5J2U - chains A and F of the 8 polymer chains in the assembly; structure by X-ray diffraction, 2.50 A resolution.

# Chain A
Molecule: Tubulin alpha-1B chain
Source organism: Bos taurus
UniProt: P81947 (TBA1B_BOVIN); residue numbers follow UniProt; this construct covers 1-451
Sequence (451 residues; each row starts with the number of its first residue):
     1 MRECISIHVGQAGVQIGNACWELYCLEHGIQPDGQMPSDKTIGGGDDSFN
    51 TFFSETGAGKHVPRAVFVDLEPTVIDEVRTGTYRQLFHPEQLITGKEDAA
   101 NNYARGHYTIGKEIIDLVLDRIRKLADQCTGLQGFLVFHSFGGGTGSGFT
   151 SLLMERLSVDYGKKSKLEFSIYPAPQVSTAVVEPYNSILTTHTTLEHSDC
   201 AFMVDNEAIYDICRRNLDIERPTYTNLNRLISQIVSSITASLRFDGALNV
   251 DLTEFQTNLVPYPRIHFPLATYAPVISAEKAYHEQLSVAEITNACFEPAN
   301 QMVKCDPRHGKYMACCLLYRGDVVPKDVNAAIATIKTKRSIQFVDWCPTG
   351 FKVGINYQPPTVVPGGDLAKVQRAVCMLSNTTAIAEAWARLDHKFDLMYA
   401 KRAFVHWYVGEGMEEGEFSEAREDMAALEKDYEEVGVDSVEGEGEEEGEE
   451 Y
Unresolved in the structure: 440-451
Metal / ion sites: Ca2+: D39, T41, E55; Mg2+: E71 (together with GTP)
Ligand contacts: GTP (guanosine-5'-triphosphate): G10, Q11, A12, Q15, I16, D69, E71, D98, A99, A100, N101, S140, G142, G143, G144, T145, G146, I171, P173, V177, S178, T179, E183, N206, I209, Y224, L227, N228, I231

# Chain F
Molecule: Tubulin beta-2B chain
Source organism: Gallus gallus
UniProt: E1BQ43 (E1BQ43_CHICK); numbering as in UniProt (aligned over 1-378)
Sequence (384 residues; numbered 1 to 384; the number before each row is that of its first residue):
     1 MYTFVVRDENSSVYAEVSRLLLATGQWKRLRKDNPRFNLMLGERNRLPFG
    51 RLGHEPGLVQLVNYYRGADKLCRKASLVKLIKTSPELSESCTWFPESYVI
   101 YPTNLKTPVAPAQNGIRHLINNTRTDEREVFLAAYNRRREGREGNVWIAK
   151 SSAGAKGEGILISSEASELLDFIDEQGQVHVIQKYLEKPLLLEPGHRKFD
   201 IRSWVLVDHLYNIYLYREGVLRTSSEPYNSANFQDKTCHLTNHCIQKEYS
   251 KNYGRYEEGNEMFFEEFNQYLMDALNTTLENSILLQIKHIIRSCLMCIEP
   301 AISTKHLHYQSFQLFGFDFMVDEELKVWLIEVNGAPACAQKLYAELCQGI
   351 VDVAISSVFPLADTGQKTSQPTSIFIKLHHHHHH
Unresolved in the structure: 105-124, 156-159, 363-372, 379-384
Differences from the reference sequence: expression tag (379-384)
Ligand contacts: AMP-PCP (ACP; phosphomethylphosphonic acid adenylate ester): K74, I148, K150, Q183, K184, Y185, L186, K198, D200, R202, R222, H239, L240, T241, N242, D318, M320, I330, E331, N333

# How chain A and chain F interact
Contacting residue pairs - 24 pairs, chain A then chain F:
  Q176(A) with P56(F)
  E207(A) with H54(F), salt bridge
  E297(A) with H306(F)
  K304(A) with H54(F); H308(F)
  C305(A) with H308(F)
  D306(A) with R66(F); L307(F)
  R308(A) with P300(F), hydrogen bond (side chain-backbone); A301(F), hydrogen bond (side chain-backbone); I302(F); S303(F), hydrogen bond (side chain-backbone); L307(F)
  H309(A) with R66(F), hydrogen bond (side chain-backbone); G67(F), hydrogen bond (side chain-backbone); A301(F)
  K338(A) with P300(F)
  S340(A) with A301(F)
  E386(A) with R66(F), salt bridge
  R390(A) with G50(F); H54(F), hydrogen bond
  H393(A) with D33(F), salt bridge; R51(F)
  K394(A) with E55(F), salt bridge
Also at the interface, not in a pair above, chain A (18 interface residues in all): P175, P298, A299, L397
Also at the interface, not in a pair above, chain F (16 interface residues in all): G53

# In short
18 residues of chain A and 16 residues of chain F are in contact, with 6 hydrogen bonds and 4 salt bridges.
Polar pairs include E207(A)-H54(F), E386(A)-R66(F) and H393(A)-D33(F). Chain A binds GTP. Chain F binds
AMP-PCP.
Here chain A is Tubulin alpha-1B chain (Bos taurus) and chain F is Tubulin beta-2B chain (Gallus gallus).
Entry 5J2U (Tubulin-MMAF complex) was determined by X-ray diffraction (same publication as 5IYZ and 5J2T).
